8UCK - chains e and f of the 10 polymer chains in the assembly; structure by electron microscopy, 3.26 A resolution.

# Chain e
Molecule: Cytochrome c oxidase subunit 5
From: Komagataella pastoris
Reference sequence: F2QVW8 (F2QVW8_KOMPC); numbering as in UniProt (aligned over 28-151)
Amino-acid sequence (124 residues; numbered 28 to 151; the number before each row is that of its first residue):
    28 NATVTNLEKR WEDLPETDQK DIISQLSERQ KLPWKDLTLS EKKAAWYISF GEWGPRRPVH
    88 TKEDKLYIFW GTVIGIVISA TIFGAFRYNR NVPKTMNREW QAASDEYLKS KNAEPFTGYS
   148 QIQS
Small-molecule neighbours: phosphatidylethanolamine (PTY): Pro-85, His-87, Lys-92, Ile-95, Phe-96, Thr-99

# Chain f
Molecule: Cytochrome c oxidase subunit 6
From: Komagataella pastoris
Reference sequence: F2QVA2 (F2QVA2_KOMPC); residue numbers follow UniProt; this construct covers 42-141
Amino-acid sequence (100 residues; numbered 42 to 141; the number before each row is that of its first residue):
    42 EETYEEFSQR YEKEFDEAYD LFEVQRVLNN CFSYDIVPSP AVIGKALNAC RRVNDYATAV
   102 RVFEGLKHKV ETKEQYDAYL EELKDVREEL GIDLKEELFP

# Chain e / chain f interface
Residue-residue contacts - 26 pairs, chain e then chain f:
  Glu-35(e) with Pro-141(f)
  Gln-57(e) with Arg-92(f); Asn-95(f); Asp-96(f); Tyr-97(f)
  Lys-58(e) with Arg-92(f); Asn-95(f)
  Leu-59(e) with Arg-92(f)
  Pro-60(e) with Arg-92(f)
  Trp-61(e) with Arg-92(f); Asp-96(f); Tyr-97(f), hydrophobic; Leu-131(f)
  Leu-66(e) with Leu-139(f), hydrophobic
  Lys-69(e) with Tyr-97(f); Asp-134(f), salt bridge
  Lys-70(e) with Leu-139(f); Phe-140(f)
  Ala-72(e) with Ala-98(f)
  Trp-73(e) with Arg-102(f); Lys-136(f); Pro-141(f), hydrophobic
  Ser-76(e) with Ala-98(f)
  Phe-77(e) with Ala-98(f); Thr-99(f); Arg-102(f)
Other interface residues (no listed pair), chain f (17 interface residues in all): Gln-66, Val-101, Glu-105, Ile-133

# In short
13 residues of chain e face 17 of chain f across their interface, with 1 salt bridge. The salt-bridged pair is
Lys-69(e)/Asp-134(f). Bound to chain e: phosphatidylethanolamine.
Here chain e is Cytochrome c oxidase subunit 5 and chain f is Cytochrome c oxidase subunit 6, both from
Komagataella pastoris. Entry 8UCK (Komagataella pastoris Cytochrome c oxidase (9 subunits) in complex with
human VMAT2) was determined by electron microscopy.
